Entry 6XTN (X-ray diffraction, 1.40 A resolution); this record covers chains A and C.

[Chain A]
Protein: Formylglycine-generating enzyme
From: Thermomonospora curvata (strain ATCC 19995 / DSM 43183 / JCM 3096 / NBRC 15933 / NCIMB 10081 / Henssen B9)
Notes: EC 1.8.3.7
UniProtKB: D1A7C3 (FGE_THECD); residues 1-302 here = UniProt positions 1-302
Sequence (303 residues; numbered 0 to 302; the number before each row is that of its first residue; numbering starts at 0):
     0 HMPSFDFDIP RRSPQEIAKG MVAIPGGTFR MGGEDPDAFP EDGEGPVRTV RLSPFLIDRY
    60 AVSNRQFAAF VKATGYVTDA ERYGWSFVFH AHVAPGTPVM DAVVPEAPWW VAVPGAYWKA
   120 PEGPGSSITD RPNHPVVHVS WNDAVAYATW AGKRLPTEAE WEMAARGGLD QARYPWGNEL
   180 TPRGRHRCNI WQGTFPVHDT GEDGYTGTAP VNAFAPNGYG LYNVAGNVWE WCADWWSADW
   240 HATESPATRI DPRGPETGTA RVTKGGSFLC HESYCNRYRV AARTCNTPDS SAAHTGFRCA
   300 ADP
Construct notes: expression tag (0)
Curated features (UniProtKB/Swiss-Prot):
  - binding site (Ca(2+)): Asn-188, Ile-189, Asp-202, Tyr-204, Asn-222, Val-223, Gly-225, Val-227
  - binding site (Cu(+)): Cys-269, Cys-274
Ion coordination: Ca2+ site 1: Asn-188, Ile-189, Asp-202, Tyr-204; Ca2+ site 2: Asn-222, Val-223, Gly-225, Val-227, Gly-265; silver ion: Cys-269, Cys-274 (shared with Cys-7(C) of chain C)
Ligand contacts: nitric oxide (NO): Trp-228, Ser-266, Leu-268, Cys-269, His-293

[Chain C]
Protein: Abz-ALA-THR-THR-PRO-LEU-CYS-GLY-PRO-SER-ARG-ALA-SER-ILE-LEU-SER-GLY
Sequence (16 residues; row label = number of the first residue in the row):
     2 ATTPLCGPSR ASILSG
Covalently attached groups: isatoic anhydride (SOA) linked to Ala-2
Ion coordination: silver ion: Cys-7 (shared with Cys-269(A), Cys-274(A) of chain A)

[Interface between chain A and chain C]
Disulfides between the chains: Cys-274(A)/Cys-7(C)
Residue-residue contacts (41; chain A residue first):
  Phe-38(A) with Thr-4(C); Pro-5(C), hydrophobic
  Glu-40(A) with Thr-4(C), hydrogen bond
  Ala-79(A) with Arg-11(C)
  Tyr-82(A) with Arg-11(C)
  Trp-84(A) with Arg-11(C), hydrogen bond (backbone-side chain); Ile-14(C), hydrophobic
  Phe-86(A) with Pro-9(C); Ser-10(C); Ile-14(C), hydrophobic
  Ala-101(A) with Ile-14(C), hydrophobic
  Val-102(A) with Ser-13(C); Ile-14(C)
  Val-103(A) with Leu-6(C), hydrophobic; Ser-13(C); Ile-14(C), hydrophobic
  Pro-104(A) with Leu-6(C); Ser-13(C)
  Ala-106(A) with Leu-6(C), hydrophobic
  Trp-109(A) with Pro-9(C)
  Trp-228(A) with Cys-7(C), hydrophobic
  Tyr-273(A) with Pro-5(C); Leu-6(C), hydrogen bond (side chain-backbone)
  Cys-274(A) with Pro-5(C), hydrophobic; Cys-7(C), disulfide
  Arg-276(A) with Thr-4(C); Pro-5(C), hydrogen bond (side chain-backbone); Cys-7(C), hydrogen bond
  Cys-284(A) with Gly-8(C)
  Asn-285(A) with Gly-8(C); Pro-9(C), hydrogen bond (side chain-backbone); Ser-10(C)
  Thr-286(A) with Ser-10(C), hydrogen bond
  Asp-288(A) with Arg-11(C), hydrogen bond (backbone-side chain)
  Ser-289(A) with Pro-9(C); Ser-10(C); Arg-11(C), hydrogen bond (side chain-backbone)
  Ser-290(A) with Arg-11(C), hydrogen bond
  Ala-291(A) with Pro-9(C), hydrophobic
  His-293(A) with Cys-7(C), hydrogen bond (side chain-backbone); Pro-9(C)
Also at the interface, not in a pair above, chain A (31 interface residues in all): Asp-41, Asp-78, Ser-85, Met-99, Glu-105, Trp-108, Thr-283
Also at the interface, not in a pair above, chain C (11 interface residues in all): Thr-3

[Overview]
31 residues of chain A and 11 residues of chain C are in contact, with 1 disulfide bond and 11 hydrogen bonds.
Polar contacts include Glu-40(A)/Thr-4(C), Trp-84(A)/Arg-11(C) and Tyr-273(A)/Leu-6(C). Ligands of chain A:
nitric oxide. Isatoic anhydride is covalently linked to Ala-2(C).
Chain A is Formylglycine-generating enzyme (Thermomonospora curvata (strain ATCC 19995 / DSM 43183 / JCM 3096
/ NBRC 15933 / NCIMB 10081 / Henssen B9)) and chain C is
Abz-ALA-THR-THR-PRO-LEU-CYS-GLY-PRO-SER-ARG-ALA-SER-ILE-LEU-SER-GLY; the structure, Crystal structure reveals
non-coordinative binding of O2 to the copper center of the formylglycine-generating enzyme - ..., was
determined by X-ray diffraction, deposited together with 6XTL, 6XTM, 6XTO, 6XTP, 6XTQ, 6XTR and 6XTS.
